7LXD - chains A and F of the 5 polymer chains in the assembly; structure by electron microscopy, 4.11 A resolution (low resolution: residue-level contacts below are approximate; hydrogen-bond / salt-bridge calls are withheld).

# Chain A
Name: DNA polymerase zeta catalytic subunit
Source organism: Saccharomyces cerevisiae (strain ATCC 204508 / S288c)
Notes: EC 2.7.7.7
Reference sequence: P14284 (DPOZ_YEAST); numbering as in UniProt (aligned over 1-1504)
Amino-acid sequence (1504 residues; numbered 1 to 1504; the number before each row is that of its first residue):
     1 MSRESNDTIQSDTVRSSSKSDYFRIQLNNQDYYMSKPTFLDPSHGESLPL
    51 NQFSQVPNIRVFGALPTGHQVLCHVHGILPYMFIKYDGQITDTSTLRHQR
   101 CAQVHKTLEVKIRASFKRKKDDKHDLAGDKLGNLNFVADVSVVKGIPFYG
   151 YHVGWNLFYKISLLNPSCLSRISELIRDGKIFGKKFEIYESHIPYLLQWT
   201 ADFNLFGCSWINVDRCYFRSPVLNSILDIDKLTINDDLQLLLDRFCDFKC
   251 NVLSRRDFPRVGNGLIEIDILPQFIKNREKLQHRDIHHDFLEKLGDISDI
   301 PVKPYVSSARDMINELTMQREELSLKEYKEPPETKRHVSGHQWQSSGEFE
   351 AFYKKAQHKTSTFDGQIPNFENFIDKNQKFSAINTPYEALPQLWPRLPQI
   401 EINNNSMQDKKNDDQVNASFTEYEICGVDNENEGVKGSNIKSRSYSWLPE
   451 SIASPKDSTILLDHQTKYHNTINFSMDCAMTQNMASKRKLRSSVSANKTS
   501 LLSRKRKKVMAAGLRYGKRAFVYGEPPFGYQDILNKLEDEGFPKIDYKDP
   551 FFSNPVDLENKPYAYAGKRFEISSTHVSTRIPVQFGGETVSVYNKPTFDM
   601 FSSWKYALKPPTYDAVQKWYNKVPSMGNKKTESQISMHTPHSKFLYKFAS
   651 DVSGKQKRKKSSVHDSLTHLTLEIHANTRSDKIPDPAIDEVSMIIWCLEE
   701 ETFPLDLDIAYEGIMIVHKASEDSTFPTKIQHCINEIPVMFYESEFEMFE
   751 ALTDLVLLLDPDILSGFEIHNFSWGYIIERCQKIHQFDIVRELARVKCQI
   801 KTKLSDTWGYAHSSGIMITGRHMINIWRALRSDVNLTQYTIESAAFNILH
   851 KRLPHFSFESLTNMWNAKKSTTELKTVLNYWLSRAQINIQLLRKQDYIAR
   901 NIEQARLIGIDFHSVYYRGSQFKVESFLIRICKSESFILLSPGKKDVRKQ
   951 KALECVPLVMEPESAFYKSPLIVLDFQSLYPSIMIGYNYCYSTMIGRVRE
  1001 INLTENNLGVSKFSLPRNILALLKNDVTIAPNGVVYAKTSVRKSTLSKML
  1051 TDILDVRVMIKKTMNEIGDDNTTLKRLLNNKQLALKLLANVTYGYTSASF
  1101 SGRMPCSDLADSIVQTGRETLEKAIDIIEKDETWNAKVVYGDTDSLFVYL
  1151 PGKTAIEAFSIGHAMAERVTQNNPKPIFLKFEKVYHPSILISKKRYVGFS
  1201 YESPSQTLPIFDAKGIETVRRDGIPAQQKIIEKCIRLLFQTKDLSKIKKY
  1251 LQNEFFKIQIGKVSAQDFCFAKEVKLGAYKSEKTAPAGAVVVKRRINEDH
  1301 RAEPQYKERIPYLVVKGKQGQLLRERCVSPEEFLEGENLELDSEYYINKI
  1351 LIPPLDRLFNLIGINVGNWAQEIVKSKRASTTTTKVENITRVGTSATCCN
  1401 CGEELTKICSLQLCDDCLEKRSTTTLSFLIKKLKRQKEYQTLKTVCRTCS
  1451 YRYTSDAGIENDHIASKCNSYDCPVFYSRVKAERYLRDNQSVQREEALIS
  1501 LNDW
Unresolved in the structure: 1-20, 45, 118-129, 294-319, 331-333, 405-516, 626-660, 801-813, 1219-1220, 1276-1303, 1377-1422, 1489-1504
Curated features (UniProtKB/Swiss-Prot):
  - zinc finger: Cys1398 to Cys1417 (CysA-type)
  - motif: Cys1446 to Cys1473 (CysB motif)
  - binding site (Zn(2+)): Cys1398, Cys1401, Cys1414, Cys1417
  - binding site ([4Fe-4S] cluster): Cys1446, Cys1449, Cys1468, Cys1473
Metal / ion sites: 4Fe-4S cluster Fe: Cys1446, Cys1449, Cys1468, Cys1473
Residues lining bound ligands: 4Fe-4S cluster (SF4): Arg852, Leu853, Pro854, Val1445, Cys1446, Cys1449, Ser1450, Cys1468, Ser1470, Cys1473, Val1475, Phe1476, Arg1479
What the authors report for this chain:
  - conformationally variable residues (loop rearrangement, order/disorder transition, side-chain flip): Arg948 to Met960, Leu1050 to Gly1094, Tyr1095 to Ser1107, Lys1214, Arg1326 to Glu1344

# Chain F
Name: DNA polymerase delta small subunit
Source organism: Saccharomyces cerevisiae (strain ATCC 204508 / S288c)
Notes: EC 2.7.7.7
Reference sequence: P46957 (DPOD2_YEAST); numbering as in UniProt (aligned over 1-487)
Amino-acid sequence (489 residues; numbered -1 to 487; the number before each row is that of its first residue; numbers below 1 keep their minus sign (Leu-1 is residue -1)):
    -1 LHMDALLTKFNEDRSLQDENLSQPRTRVRIVDDNLYNKSNPFQLCYKKRD
    49 YGSQYYHIYQYRLKTFRERVLKECDKRWDAGFTLNGQLVLKKDKVLDIQG
    99 NQPCWCVGSIYCEMKYKPNVLDEVINDTYGAPDLTKSYTDKEGGSDEIML
   149 EDESGRVLLVGDFIRSTPFITGVVVGILGMEAEAGTFQVLDICYPTPLPQ
   199 NPFPAPIATCPTRGKIALVSGLNLNNTSPDRLLRLEILREFLMGRINNKI
   249 DDISLIGRLLICGNSVDFDIKSVNKDELMISLTEFSKFLHNILPSISVDI
   299 MPGTNDPSDKSLPQQPFHKSLFDKSLESYFNGSNKEILNLVTNPYEFSYN
   349 GVDVLAVSGKNINDICKYVIPSNDNGESENKVEEGESNDFKDDIEHRLDL
   399 MECTMKWQNIAPTAPDTLWCYPYTDKDPFVLDKWPHVYIVANQPYFGTRV
   449 VEIGGKNIKIISVPEFSSTGMIILLDLETLEAETVKIDI
Unresolved in the structure: -1, 48-50, 118-125, 374-390, 487
Sequence notes: expression tag (-1 to 0)
Curated features (UniProtKB/Swiss-Prot):
  - modified residue: Met1 (N-acetylmethionine), Ser20 (Phosphoserine)

# Interface between chain A and chain F
Residue-residue contacts (81):
  Glu722(A) with Leu94(F)
  Asp723(A) with Leu94(F)
  Thr725(A) with Ser152(F)
  Lys729(A) with Glu151(F); Ser152(F)
  His732(A) with Arg154(F)
  Cys733(A) with Glu149(F); Gly153(F); Arg154(F)
  His850(A) with Ala129(F); Leu132(F)
  Lys851(A) with Ala129(F); Leu132(F)
  Arg852(A) with Tyr127(F); Gly128(F); Ala129(F)
  Ser870(A) with Glu151(F)
  Thr871(A) with Glu149(F); Glu151(F); Ser152(F); Gly153(F)
  Lys875(A) with Glu149(F); Arg154(F)
  Thr1425(A) with Lys317(F)
  Leu1426(A) with Leu276(F); Met277(F); Ser318(F)
  Ser1427(A) with Lys273(F)
  Leu1429(A) with Pro305(F); Phe315(F)
  Ile1430(A) with Leu276(F)
  Leu1433(A) with Ile268(F); Ser306(F); Phe315(F)
  Lys1434(A) with Ile268(F)
  Gln1436(A) with Ser306(F); Asp307(F)
  Lys1437(A) with Ile268(F); Lys269(F); Lys308(F)
  Tyr1439(A) with Tyr53(F)
  Gln1440(A) with Lys308(F); Ala412(F)
  Lys1443(A) with Tyr53(F)
  Val1445(A) with Gly128(F)
  Arg1447(A) with Tyr114(F); Thr411(F)
  Thr1448(A) with Lys113(F); Pro130(F); Thr133(F)
  Cys1449(A) with Gly128(F)
  Tyr1451(A) with Lys113(F); Thr133(F); Tyr136(F); Thr137(F)
  Arg1452(A) with Thr133(F)
  Ser1455(A) with Tyr136(F)
  Asp1456(A) with Cys110(F); Glu111(F); Met112(F); Lys113(F); Gly141(F)
  Ala1457(A) with Tyr109(F); Met112(F)
  Gly1458(A) with Met112(F)
  Ile1459(A) with Tyr57(F); Tyr109(F); Met112(F); Ile408(F); Pro410(F)
  Glu1460(A) with Tyr54(F); Tyr57(F)
  Asp1462(A) with Tyr53(F); Tyr57(F); Thr411(F)
  His1463(A) with Tyr54(F)
  Ser1466(A) with Ser51(F)
  Val1475(A) with Tyr127(F)
  Leu1486(A) with Trp417(F)
  Arg1487(A) with Trp417(F)
  Asp1488(A) with Trp417(F)
Other interface residues (no listed pair), chain A (50 interface residues in all): Thr728, Phe846, Lys868, Thr1423, Lys1467, Pro1474, Glu1483
Other interface residues (no listed pair), chain F (55 interface residues in all): Gln52, Gln58, Val93, Gln97, Thr126, Lys134, Glu140, Thr169, Ala182, Phe266, Val271, Pro413, Thr415

# Overview
50 residues of chain A and 55 residues of chain F are in contact. Ligands of chain A: 4Fe-4S cluster. Curated
annotation (UniProt) lists 4 Zn2+-binding residues and 4 [4Fe-4S] cluster-binding residues on chain A. The
paper reports conformational variability at Arg948(A), Leu1050(A) and Tyr1095(A) among others.
Here chain A is DNA polymerase zeta catalytic subunit and chain F is DNA polymerase delta small subunit, both
from Saccharomyces cerevisiae (strain ATCC 204508 / S288c). Entry 7LXD (Structure of yeast DNA Polymerase Zeta
(apo)) was determined by electron microscopy together with 6VE5 from the same study.
